PDB entry 5TO3 | X-ray diffraction, 2.34 A resolution | chains A and B

# Chain A
Molecule: Prothrombin
Organism: Homo sapiens
Notes: EC 3.4.21.5
Reference sequence: P00734 (THRB_HUMAN); residues 2-47 here correspond to UniProt positions 318-363 (UniProt number = residue number + 316)
Chain sequence (46 residues; each row starts with the number of its first residue):
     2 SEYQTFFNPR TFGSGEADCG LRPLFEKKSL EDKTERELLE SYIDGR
Disordered / not traced: 46-47

# Chain B
Molecule: Prothrombin, Thrombomodulin
Organism: Homo sapiens
Notes: EC 3.4.21.5
Reference sequence: chimeric construct of P00734, P07204: residues 16-273 from P00734 (THRB_HUMAN) positions 364-621 (UniProt number = residue number + 348); residues 345-465 from P07204 positions 363-483 (UniProt number = residue number + 18)
Chain sequence (409 residues; numbered 16 to 465; 41 numbers in that range are skipped by the numbering (no residue carries them; nothing is unmodelled there); the number before each row is that of its first residue):
    16 IVEGSDAEIG MSPWQVMLFR KSPQELLCGA SLISDRWVLT AAHCLLYPPW DKNFTENDLL
    76 VRIGKHSRTR YERNIEKISM LEKIYIHPRY NWRENLDRDI ALMKLKKPVA FSDYIHPVCL
   136 PDRETAASLL QAGYKGRVTG WGNLKETWTA NVGKGQPSVL QVVNLPIVER PVCKDSTRIR
   196 ITDNMFCAGY KPDEGKRGDA CEGDSGGPFV MKSPFNNRWY QMGIVSAGAG CDRDGKYGFY
   256 THVFRLKKWI QKVIDQFGGG S
   318 SSAGGGSSSG GGGSSSAGGG SSSGGGGVEP VDPCFRANCE YQCQPLNQTS YLCVCAEGFA
   378 PIPHEPHRCQ MFCNQTACPA DCDPNTQASC ECPEGYILDD GFICTDIDEC ENGGFCSGVC
   438 HNLPGTFECI CGPDSALARH IGTDCDSG
Disordered / not traced: 163-168, 318-345, 450-454, 463-465
Cystine bridges: Cys43-Cys59, Cys188-Cys202, Cys216-Cys246, Cys351-Cys360, Cys356-Cys370, Cys372-Cys386, Cys390-Cys395, Cys399-Cys407, Cys409-Cys421, Cys427-Cys437, Cys433-Cys446, Cys448-Cys462
Covalently attached groups: PPACK (0G6) linked to His58, Ser220; N-acetylglucosamine (NAG) linked to Asn68, Asn364, Asn391
Differences from the reference sequence: engineered mutation Ala242 (Trp590 in P00734), Ala244 (Glu592 in P00734); linker (274-276, 318-344)
Metal / ion sites: Na+: Arg248, Lys251; K+: Asp423, Ile424, Glu426, Asn439, Leu440, Thr443
Residues lining bound ligands: PPACK (0G6; D-phenylalanyl-N-[(2S,3S)-6-{[amino(iminio)methyl]amino}-1-chloro-2-hydroxyhexan-3-yl]-L-prolinamide): Tyr62, Trp65, Glu109, Asn110, Leu111, Ile194, Asp214, Ala215, Cys216, Glu217, Gly218, Asp219, Val240, Ser241, Ala242, Gly243, Ala244, Gly245, Cys246, Gly253

# How chain A and chain B interact
Contacting residue pairs - 85 pairs, chain A then chain B:
  Ser2(A) with Asn231(B), hydrogen bond (side chain-backbone); Arg233(B), hydrogen bond (backbone-side chain)
  Glu3(A) with Asn231(B), hydrogen bond (backbone-side chain)
  Tyr4(A) with Cys134(B), hydrophobic; Arg233(B); Tyr235(B)
  Phe7(A) with Lys262(B); Gln266(B)
  Phe8(A) with Leu135(B), hydrophobic
  Arg11(A) with Arg51(B), hydrogen bond (backbone-side chain)
  Thr12(A) with Arg51(B); Trp52(B), hydrogen bond (backbone-side chain); Ile269(B); Asp270(B); Gly273(B); Gly274(B)
  Phe13(A) with Ile48(B); Ser49(B), hydrogen bond (backbone-side chain); Trp52(B); Ile269(B), hydrophobic
  Gly14(A) with Asp50(B); Arg51(B)
  Ser15(A) with Ser49(B); Asp50(B), hydrogen bond; Phe126(B)
  Gly16(A) with Phe126(B)
  Ala18(A) with Arg233(B), hydrogen bond (backbone-side chain)
  Asp19(A) with His131(B), salt bridge; Arg233(B)
  Cys20(A) with Pro132(B); Val133(B); Cys134(B), disulfide; Arg233(B), hydrogen bond (backbone-side chain)
  Gly21(A) with Pro132(B), hydrogen bond (backbone-backbone); Cys134(B); Arg233(B); Trp234(B), hydrogen bond (backbone-backbone)
  Leu22(A) with His131(B), hydrogen bond (backbone-side chain); Asn232(B); Arg233(B)
  Arg23(A) with Gly25(B); Met26(B), hydrogen bond (side chain-backbone); Pro28(B); Trp29(B); Arg152(B); Trp234(B)
  Pro24(A) with Ser127(B); Asp128(B); His131(B)
  Leu25(A) with Ile24(B); Gly25(B); Asp128(B)
  Phe26(A) with Glu23(B); Ile24(B); Gly25(B); Met26(B)
  Glu27(A) with Lys227(B), salt bridge; Asn232(B); Trp234(B), hydrogen bond
  Lys28(A) with His131(B)
  Asp33(A) with Glu23(B); Met26(B); Arg152(B), salt bridge; Trp234(B)
  Lys34(A) with Glu23(B), hydrogen bond (backbone-side chain)
  Thr35(A) with Met26(B); Arg152(B), hydrogen bond; Asn179(B), hydrogen bond
  Glu36(A) with Arg152(B); Lys227(B), salt bridge
  Glu38(A) with Lys150(B), salt bridge; Asn179(B), hydrogen bond; Tyr205(B)
  Leu39(A) with Lys150(B); Gly151(B); Asn179(B); Trp234(B), hydrophobic
  Ser42(A) with Gly148(B); Tyr149(B); Lys150(B), hydrogen bond (side chain-backbone)
  Tyr43(A) with Leu144(B); Tyr149(B), hydrophobic; Met226(B); Lys227(B), hydrogen bond (side chain-backbone); Pro229(B)
Interface residues without a listed pair, chain A (32 interface residues in all): Pro10, Glu17
Interface residues without a listed pair, chain B (43 interface residues in all): Tyr129, Ile265
Disulfides between the chains: Cys20(A)-Cys134(B)

# Summary
32 residues of chain A and 43 residues of chain B are in contact, with 1 disulfide bond, 20 hydrogen bonds and
5 salt bridges. Among the polar pairs are Asp19(A)-His131(B), Glu27(A)-Lys227(B) and Asp33(A)-Arg152(B). PPACK
is covalently linked to His58(B).
Here chain A is Prothrombin and chain B is Prothrombin, Thrombomodulin, both from Homo sapiens. Entry 5TO3
(Crystal structure of thrombin mutant W215A/E217A fused to EGF456 of thrombomodulin via a 31-residue linker
and ...) was determined by X-ray diffraction.
